Entry 8YAG (electron microscopy, 2.33 A resolution); this record covers chains A and B of the 8 polymer chains in the assembly.

Chain A (and B):
Name: Imidazolonepropionase
From: Pseudoxanthomonas wuyuanensis
Notes: chain B of this document is another copy of the same molecule, construct and numbering; everything in this record applies to it too
UniProtKB: A0A286D6Z1 (A0A286D6Z1_9GAMM); residue numbers follow UniProt; this construct covers 21-428
Chain sequence (408 residues; numbered 21 to 428; the number before each row is that of its first residue):
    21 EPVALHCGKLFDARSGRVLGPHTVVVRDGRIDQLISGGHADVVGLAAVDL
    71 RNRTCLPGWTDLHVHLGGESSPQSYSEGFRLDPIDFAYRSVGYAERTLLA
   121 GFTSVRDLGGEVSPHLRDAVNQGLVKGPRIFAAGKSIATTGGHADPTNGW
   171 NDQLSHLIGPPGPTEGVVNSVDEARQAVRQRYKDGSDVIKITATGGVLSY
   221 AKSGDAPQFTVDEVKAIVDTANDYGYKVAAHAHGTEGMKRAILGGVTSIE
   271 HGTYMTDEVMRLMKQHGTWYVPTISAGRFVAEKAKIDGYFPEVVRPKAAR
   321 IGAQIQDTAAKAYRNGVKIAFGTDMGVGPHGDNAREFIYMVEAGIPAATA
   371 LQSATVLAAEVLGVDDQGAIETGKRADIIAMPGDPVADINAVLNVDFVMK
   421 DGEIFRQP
Disordered / not traced: 21, 58-64, 428
Modified / non-standard residues: Lys210 (lysine nz-carboxylic acid; KCX)
Cystine bridges: Cys27-Cys75

How chain A and chain B interact:
Pairs across the interface (22):
  Thr184(A) - Pro180(B)
  Asp192(A) - Ser190(B)
  Arg195(A) - Asn189(B)  hydrogen bond (side chain-backbone)
  Gln196(A) - Thr160(B)
  Gln196(A) - Asn189(B)
  Arg199(A) - Thr159(B)
  Arg199(A) - Thr160(B)
  Arg199(A) - Asn189(B)  hydrogen bond
  Arg199(A) - Gln228(B)
  Arg199(A) - Thr230(B)
  Arg199(A) - Glu233(B)  salt bridge
  Gln200(A) - Thr160(B)
  Tyr202(A) - Gly161(B)
  Tyr202(A) - Ser223(B)  hydrogen bond
  Tyr202(A) - Gln228(B)
  Lys203(A) - Gly161(B)
  Lys203(A) - Asp165(B)  salt bridge
  Lys203(A) - Thr167(B)  hydrogen bond
  Lys203(A) - Asn168(B)
  Asp243(A) - Pro227(B)
  Asp243(A) - Arg260(B)  salt bridge
  Tyr244(A) - Gln228(B)
Interface residues without a listed pair, chain B (18 interface residues in all): Val188, Ala221, Lys222

Overview:
The interface between chain A and chain B involves 10 residues on one side and 18 on the other; the contacts
include 4 hydrogen bonds and 3 salt bridges. Polar pairs include Arg199(A)-Glu233(B), Lys203(A)-Asp165(B) and
Asp243(A)-Arg260(B).
Chain A and chain B are both Imidazolonepropionase (Pseudoxanthomonas wuyuanensis); the structure,
Cryo-electron microscopic structure of an amide hydrolase from Pseudoxanthomonas wuyuanensis, was determined
by electron microscopy.
